PDB entry 5KFI | X-ray diffraction, 1.65 A resolution | chains A and P of the 3 polymer chains in the assembly

== Chain A ==
Molecule: DNA polymerase eta
Source organism: Homo sapiens
Notes: EC 2.7.7.7
UniProtKB: Q9Y253 (POLH_HUMAN); numbering as in UniProt (aligned over 1-432)
Chain sequence (435 residues; numbered -2 to 432; the number before each row is that of its first residue; numbers below 1 keep their minus sign (Gly-2 is residue -2)):
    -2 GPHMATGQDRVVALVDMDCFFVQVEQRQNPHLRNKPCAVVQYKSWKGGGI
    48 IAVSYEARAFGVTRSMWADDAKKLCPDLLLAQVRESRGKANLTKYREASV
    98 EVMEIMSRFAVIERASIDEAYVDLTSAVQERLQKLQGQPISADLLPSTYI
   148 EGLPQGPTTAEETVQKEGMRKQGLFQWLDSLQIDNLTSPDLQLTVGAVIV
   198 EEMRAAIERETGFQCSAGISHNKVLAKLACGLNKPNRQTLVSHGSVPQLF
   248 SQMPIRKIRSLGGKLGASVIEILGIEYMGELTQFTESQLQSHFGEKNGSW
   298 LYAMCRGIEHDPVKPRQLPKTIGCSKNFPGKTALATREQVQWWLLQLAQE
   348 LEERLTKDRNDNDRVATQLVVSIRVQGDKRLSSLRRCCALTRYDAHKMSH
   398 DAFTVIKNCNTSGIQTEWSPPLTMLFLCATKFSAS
Unresolved in the structure: 155-159
Differences from the reference sequence: expression tag (-2 to 0)
Bound ions: Mn2+ site 1: Asp13, Asp115, Glu116 (together with 2'-deoxyadenosine 5'-triphosphate) (shared with DT8(P), DA9(P) of chain P); Ca2+: Asp13, Met14, Asp115 (together with 2'-deoxyadenosine 5'-triphosphate); Mn2+ site 2: Asp13, Met14, Asp115 (together with diphosphate) (shared with DA9(P) of chain P)
Residues lining bound ligands:
  - : Asp13, Met14, Asp15, Cys16, Asp115, Lys231
  - diphosphate / 2'-deoxyadenosine 5'-triphosphate: Asp13, Met14, Asp15, Cys16, Phe17, Phe18, Ile48, Ala49, Tyr52, Arg55, Arg61, Ile114, Asp115, Glu116, Lys231
UniProt features mapped onto this chain:
  - binding site (Mg(2+)): Asp13, Met14, Asp115, Glu116
  - binding site (Mn(2+)): Asp13, Met14, Asp115, Glu116
  - binding site (a 2'-deoxyribonucleoside 5'-triphosphate): Arg61
  - natural variant: Val37 (deletion: In XPV), Leu75 (deletion: In XPV), Arg93 (R93P: In XPV), Arg111 (R111H: In XPV), Thr122 (T122P: In XPV), Gly153 (G153D: In a breast cancer sample), Thr191 (T191P: In XPV), Gly263 (G263V: In XPV), Val266 (V266D: In XPV), Gly295 (G295R: In XPV), Arg361 (R361S: In XPV)
  - mutagenesis: Tyr52 (Y52A/F: Reduces DNA polymerase activity; Y52E: Reduces DNA polymerase activity. Increases fidelity of replication and reduces translesion bypass), Arg61 (R61A: Reduces enzymatic activity by two-thirds), Ser62 (S62G: Increased DNA polymerase activity and translesion bypass compared to wild-type), Ala68 (A68S/V: Severe reduction in thymine dimer translesion bypass), Asn324 to Pro326 (Reduces binding to chromatin and to monoubiquitinated PCNA. Abolishes binding to monoubiquitinated PCNA; when associated with 705-E--H-713 Del)

== Chain P ==
Molecule: 9-nt DNA strand
Sequence (9 nucleotides; numbered 1 to 9; the number before each row is that of its first residue):
     1 AGCGTCATA
Bound ions: Mn2+ site 1: DT8, DA9 (together with 2'-deoxyadenosine 5'-triphosphate) (shared with Asp13(A), Asp115(A), Glu116(A) of chain A); Mn2+ site 2: DA9 (together with diphosphate) (shared with Asp13(A), Met14(A), Asp115(A) of chain A)

== Interface between chain A and chain P ==
Contacting residue pairs (30; chain A residue first):
  Asp13(A) - DA9(P)  phosphate contact
  Phe17(A) - DA9(P)  hydrogen bond to the phosphate
  Phe18(A) - DA9(P)  hydrogen bond to the phosphate
  Ile48(A) - DA9(P)  sugar contact
  Ala49(A) - DA9(P)  phosphate contact
  Arg61(A) - DA9(P)  base contact
  Ser113(A) - DT8(P)  hydrogen bond to the phosphate
  Ile114(A) - DA9(P)  sugar contact
  Asp115(A) - DT8(P)  phosphate contact
  Asp115(A) - DA9(P)  phosphate contact
  Glu116(A) - DT8(P)  phosphate contact
  Lys224(A) - DT8(P)  salt bridge to the phosphate
  Ile255(A) - DA7(P)  phosphate contact
  Arg256(A) - DA7(P)  phosphate contact
  Ser257(A) - DC6(P)  phosphate contact
  Ser257(A) - DA7(P)  hydrogen bond to the phosphate
  Leu258(A) - DA7(P)  hydrogen bond to the phosphate
  Gly259(A) - DA7(P)  hydrogen bond to the phosphate
  Gly260(A) - DC6(P)  phosphate contact
  Gly260(A) - DA7(P)  phosphate contact
  Lys261(A) - DT5(P)  salt bridge to the phosphate
  Lys261(A) - DC6(P)  hydrogen bond to the phosphate
  Leu262(A) - DC6(P)  hydrogen bond to the phosphate
  Arg377(A) - DG4(P)  salt bridge to the phosphate
  Leu381(A) - DC3(P)  phosphate contact
  Arg382(A) - DG2(P)  base contact
  Arg382(A) - DC3(P)  hydrogen bond to the phosphate
  Arg383(A) - DG2(P)  phosphate contact
  Arg383(A) - DC3(P)  salt bridge to the phosphate
  Cys384(A) - DG2(P)  hydrogen bond to the phosphate
Interface residues without a listed pair, chain A (27 interface residues in all): Cys16, Ser379, Ser380
Interface residues without a listed pair, chain P (9 interface residues in all): DA1

== Summary ==
27 residues of chain A face 9 of chain P across their interface; the contacts include 10 hydrogen bonds and 4
salt bridges. Polar contacts include Phe17(A)-DA9(P), Phe18(A)-DA9(P) and Ser113(A)-DT8(P). Ligands of chain
A: compounds CA/MN and diphosphate / 2'-deoxyadenosine 5'-triphosphate.
Here chain A is DNA polymerase eta (Homo sapiens) and chain P is a 9-nt DNA strand. Entry 5KFI (Human DNA
polymerase eta-DNA ternary complex: reaction with 10 mM Mn2+ for 120s) was determined by X-ray diffraction
together with 5KFA, 5KFB, 5KFC, 5KFD, 5KFE, 5KFF and 28 further entries from the same study.
